1K74 - chains A and D of the 4 polymer chains in the assembly; structure by X-ray diffraction, 2.30 A resolution.

== Chain A ==
Protein: Retinoic acid receptor RXR-alpha
Organism: Homo sapiens
Notes: fragment: ligand binding domain - residues 225 - 462
UniProt: P19793 (RXRA_HUMAN); residues 225-462 here = UniProt positions 225-462
Chain sequence (238 residues; row label = number of the first residue in the row):
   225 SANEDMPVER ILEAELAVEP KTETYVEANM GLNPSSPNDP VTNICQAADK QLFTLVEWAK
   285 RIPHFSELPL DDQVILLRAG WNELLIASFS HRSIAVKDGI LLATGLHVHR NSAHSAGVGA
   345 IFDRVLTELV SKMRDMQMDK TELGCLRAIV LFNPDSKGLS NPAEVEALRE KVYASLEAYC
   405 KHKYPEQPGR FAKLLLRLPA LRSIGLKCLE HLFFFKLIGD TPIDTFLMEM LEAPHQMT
Not modelled in the structure: 225-226, 459-462
Ligand contacts: (9cis)-retinoic acid (9CR): Ile268, Ala271, Ala272, Gln275, Trp305, Asn306, Leu309, Phe313, Arg316, Leu325, Leu326, Ala327, Val342, Ile345, Cys432, His435, Leu436, Phe439
UniProt features mapped onto this chain:
  - region: Arg348 to Gly368 (Required for nuclear export)
  - binding site (9-cis-retinoate): Arg316, Ala327
  - binding site (all-trans-retinoate): Arg316, Ala327
  - modified residue (Phosphoserine): Ser259, Ser260

== Chain D ==
Protein: Peroxisome proliferator activated receptor gamma
Organism: Homo sapiens
Notes: fragment: ligand binding domain residues - 206 - 477
UniProt: P37231 (PPARG_HUMAN); residues 206-477 here correspond to UniProt positions 234-505 (UniProt number = residue number + 28)
Chain sequence (283 residues; numbered 195 to 477; the number before each row is that of its first residue):
   195 MKKGHHHHHH GPESADLRAL AKHLYDSYIK SFPLTKAKAR AILTGKTTDK SPFVIYDMNS
   255 LMMGEDKIKF KHITPLQEQS KEVAIRIFQG CQFRSVEAVQ EITEYAKSIP GFVNLDLNDQ
   315 VTLLKYGVHE IIYTMLASLM NKDGVLISEG QGFMTREFLK SLRKPFGDFM EPKFEFAVKF
   375 NALELDDSDL AIFIAVIILS GDRPGLLNVK PIEDIQDNLL QALELQLKLN HPESSQLFAK
   435 LLQKMTDLRQ IVTEHVQLLQ VIKKTETDMS LHPLLQEIYK DLY
Not modelled in the structure: 195-205
Differences from the reference sequence: expression tag (195-205)
Ligand contacts: gw409544 (544; 2-(1-methyl-3-oxo-3-phenyl-propylamino)-3-{4-[2-(5-methyl-2-phenyl-oxazol-4-yl)-ethoxy]-phenyl}-propionic acid): Lys261, Pro269, Arg280, Ile281, Phe282, Gly284, Cys285, Gln286, Arg288, Ser289, His323, Ile326, Tyr327, Leu330, Val339, Leu340, Ile341, Met348, Leu353, Leu356, Phe360, Phe363, Met364, His449, Leu453, Leu469, Tyr473
UniProt features mapped onto this chain:
  - motif: Pro467 to Asp475 (9aaTAD)
  - binding site (rosiglitazone): Gln286 to Ser289, His323, His449, Tyr473
  - cross-link: Lys224 (Glycyl lysine isopeptide (Lys-Gly) (interchain with G-Cter in ubiquitin))
From the paper describing this entry:
  - specificity-determining residues: His323
  - mutagenesis - H323Y (31-fold): decreased signaling in response to Farglitazar
  - mutagenesis - H323Y: unchanged signaling in response to gw409544
  - mutagenesis - H323Y: decreased signaling in response to rosiglitazone
  - mutagenesis - H323Y: decreased signaling in response to pioglitazone
  - binding site for gw409544: His323, Tyr473

== Interface between chain A and chain D ==
Contacting residue pairs - 33 pairs, chain A then chain D:
  Glu352(A) - Asp396(D)
  Glu352(A) - Pro398(D)
  Lys356(A) - Gly395(D)  hydrogen bond (side chain-backbone)
  Lys356(A) - Val403(D)
  Lys356(A) - Glu407(D)  salt bridge
  Ile373(A) - Gln437(D)
  Asp379(A) - Lys373(D)
  Arg393(A) - Gln437(D)
  Glu394(A) - Lys434(D)  salt bridge
  Tyr397(A) - Gln430(D)
  Tyr397(A) - Ala433(D)  hydrophobic
  Tyr397(A) - Gln437(D)  hydrogen bond
  Ala398(A) - Gln430(D)
  Glu401(A) - Gln430(D)
  Ala416(A) - Phe432(D)  hydrophobic
  Ala416(A) - Leu436(D)  hydrophobic
  Lys417(A) - Glu407(D)  salt bridge
  Leu419(A) - Ala433(D)  hydrophobic
  Leu420(A) - Gln410(D)
  Leu420(A) - Leu414(D)  hydrophobic
  Leu420(A) - Met439(D)  hydrophobic
  Leu422(A) - Thr440(D)
  Pro423(A) - Met439(D)
  Pro423(A) - Thr440(D)
  Pro423(A) - Arg443(D)  hydrogen bond (backbone-side chain)
  Ala424(A) - Asp396(D)
  Ala424(A) - Arg443(D)
  Arg426(A) - Thr440(D)
  Arg426(A) - Gln444(D)  hydrogen bond
  Ser427(A) - Arg443(D)
  Leu430(A) - Gln444(D)
  Leu430(A) - Thr447(D)
  Glu434(A) - Gln451(D)  hydrogen bond
Also at the interface, not in a pair above, chain A (24 interface residues in all): Arg348, Phe415, Arg421, Lys431
Also at the interface, not in a pair above, chain D (23 interface residues in all): Glu418, Asp441, Tyr477

== Summary ==
24 residues of chain A and 23 residues of chain D are in contact, with 5 hydrogen bonds and 3 salt bridges.
Polar pairs include Lys356(A)-Glu407(D), Glu394(A)-Lys434(D) and Lys417(A)-Glu407(D). Bound to chain A:
(9cis)-retinoic acid. From the paper: a binding site for gw409544 at His323(D) and Tyr473(D); H323Y of chain D
reduces signaling in response to Farglitazar.
Here chain A is Retinoic acid receptor RXR-alpha and chain D is Peroxisome proliferator activated receptor
gamma, both from Homo sapiens. Entry 1K74 (The 2.3 Angstrom resolution crystal structure of the heterodimer of
the human PPARgamma and RXRalpha ligand ...) was determined by X-ray diffraction together with 1K7L from the
same study.
